Entry 8PC2 (X-ray diffraction, 2.80 A resolution); this record covers chains C and D of the 4 polymer chains in the assembly.

[Chain C]
Protein: Elongin-C
Organism: Homo sapiens
UniProt: Q15369 (ELOC_HUMAN); residues 17-112 here = UniProt positions 17-112
Amino-acid sequence (97 residues; numbered 16 to 112; the number before each row is that of its first residue):
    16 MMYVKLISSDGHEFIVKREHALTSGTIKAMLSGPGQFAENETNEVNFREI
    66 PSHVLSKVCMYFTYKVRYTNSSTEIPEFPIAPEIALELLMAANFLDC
Disordered / not traced: 48-57
Construct notes: initiating methionine (16)

[Chain D]
Protein: Elongin-B
Organism: Homo sapiens
UniProt: Q15370 (ELOB_HUMAN); residues 1-104 here = UniProt positions 1-104
Amino-acid sequence (104 residues; row label = number of the first residue in the row):
     1 MDVFLMIRRHKTTIFTDAKESSTVFELKRIVEGILKRPPDEQRLYKDDQL
    51 LDDGKTLGECGFTSQTARPQAPATVGLAFRADDTFEALCIEPFSSPPELP
   101 DVMK
Curated features (UniProtKB/Swiss-Prot):
  - modified residue: M1 (N-acetylmethionine), T84 (Phosphothreonine)

[Interface between chain C and chain D]
Residue-residue contacts - 51 pairs, chain C then chain D:
  Y18(C) - F15(D)
  Y18(C) - T16(D)
  Y18(C) - I34(D)
  D25(C) - S94(D)  hydrogen bond (side chain-backbone)
  H27(C) - R8(D)
  H27(C) - K11(D)
  H27(C) - E91(D)  hydrogen bond (side chain-backbone)
  H27(C) - P92(D)  hydrogen bond (side chain-backbone)
  H27(C) - F93(D)
  E28(C) - K11(D)  hydrogen bond (backbone-backbone)
  E28(C) - T12(D)
  E28(C) - T13(D)  hydrogen bond (backbone-backbone)
  F29(C) - T13(D)
  F29(C) - F15(D)  hydrophobic
  F29(C) - F93(D)  hydrophobic
  I30(C) - T13(D)  hydrogen bond (backbone-backbone)
  I30(C) - I14(D)
  I30(C) - F15(D)  hydrogen bond (backbone-backbone)
  I30(C) - I34(D)  hydrophobic
  V31(C) - F15(D)  hydrophobic
  P66(C) - S94(D)
  S67(C) - F93(D)
  S67(C) - S94(D)  hydrogen bond (side chain-backbone)
  H68(C) - S94(D)  hydrogen bond
  H68(C) - P96(D)
  H68(C) - P97(D)
  S71(C) - F15(D)
  S71(C) - F93(D)
  C74(C) - F15(D)  hydrophobic
  M75(C) - M6(D)  hydrophobic
  M75(C) - F15(D)  hydrophobic
  M75(C) - P69(D)
  M75(C) - Q70(D)
  M75(C) - P72(D)
  T78(C) - F4(D)
  T78(C) - P69(D)
  Y79(C) - P69(D)  hydrophobic
  Y79(C) - Q70(D)
  R82(C) - F4(D)
  R82(C) - P69(D)
  Y83(C) - P69(D)
  Y83(C) - Q70(D)
  P91(C) - Q70(D)
  E92(C) - Q70(D)
  F93(C) - Q70(D)
  P94(C) - Q70(D)
  P97(C) - L99(D)
  P97(C) - M103(D)
  E98(C) - P96(D)
  E98(C) - L99(D)
  E102(C) - P97(D)
Also at the interface, not in a pair above, chain C (28 interface residues in all): G26, I99, A100, L101
Also at the interface, not in a pair above, chain D (24 interface residues in all): L35, S95, P100

[In short]
The interface between chain C and chain D involves 28 residues on one side and 24 on the other; the contacts
include 9 hydrogen bonds. Among the polar pairs are D25(C)-S94(D), H27(C)-E91(D) and H27(C)-P92(D).
Chain C is Elongin-C and chain D is Elongin-B, both from Homo sapiens; the structure, SelDeg51 in complex with
FKBP51FK1 domain and pVHL:EloB:EloC, was determined by X-ray diffraction, deposited together with 8PDF.
